4DIY - chain A; structure by X-ray diffraction, 1.98 A resolution.

== Chain A ==
Molecule: Thaumatin I
Source organism: Thaumatococcus daniellii
UniProt: Q8RVT0 (Q8RVT0_THADA); residues 1-207 here = UniProt positions 1-207
Chain sequence (207 residues; row label = number of the first residue in the row):
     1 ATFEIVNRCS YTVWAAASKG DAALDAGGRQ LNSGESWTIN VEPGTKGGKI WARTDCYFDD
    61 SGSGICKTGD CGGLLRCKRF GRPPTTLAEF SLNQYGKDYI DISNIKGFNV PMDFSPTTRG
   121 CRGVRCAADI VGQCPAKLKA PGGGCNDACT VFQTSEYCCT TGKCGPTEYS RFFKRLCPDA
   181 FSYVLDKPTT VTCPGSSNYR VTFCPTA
Sequence notes: conflict Lys46 (Asn in Q8RVT0)
Disulfides: Cys9-Cys204, Cys56-Cys66, Cys71-Cys77, Cys121-Cys193, Cys126-Cys177, Cys134-Cys145, Cys149-Cys158, Cys159-Cys164

== Overview ==
Chain A is Thaumatin I (Thaumatococcus daniellii); the structure, Thaumatin I by Classical Hanging Drop Method
at 1.98A resolution for Unique Water Distribution, was determined by X-ray diffraction (same publication as
4DIZ, 4DJ0, 4DJ1 and 4DJ5).
